9C39 - chains K and L of the 16 polymer chains in the assembly; structure by electron microscopy, 3.40 A resolution.

# Chain K (and L)
Name: Phage protein
Source organism: Shigella phage Sf14
Notes: chain L of this document is another copy of the same molecule, construct and numbering; everything in this record applies to it too
UniProtKB: A0A2K9VK97 (A0A2K9VK97_9CAUD); residues 1-110 here = UniProt positions 1-110
Chain sequence (110 residues; numbered 1 to 110; the number before each row is that of its first residue):
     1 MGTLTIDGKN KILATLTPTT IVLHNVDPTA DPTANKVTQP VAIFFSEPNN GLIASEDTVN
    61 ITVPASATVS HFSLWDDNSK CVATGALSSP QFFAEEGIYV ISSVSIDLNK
Unresolved in the structure: 1-2

# How chain K and chain L interact
Residue-residue contacts - 31 pairs, chain K then chain L:
  Thr3(K) with Ala83(L); Thr84(L), hydrogen bond (backbone-backbone)
  Leu4(K) with Val82(L); Ala83(L), hydrophobic
  Thr5(K) with Cys81(L), hydrogen bond (side chain-backbone); Val82(L), hydrogen bond (backbone-backbone); Ala83(L)
  Gly8(K) with Val82(L)
  Lys11(K) with Thr15(L); Leu16(L); Asp76(L), salt bridge; Lys80(L)
  Ile12(K) with Ile12(L); Thr15(L); Leu16(L), hydrophobic
  Thr15(K) with Lys11(L), hydrogen bond (backbone-side chain); Thr15(L)
  Leu16(K) with Lys11(L); Ile12(L), hydrophobic
  Asp76(K) with Lys11(L), salt bridge
  Lys80(K) with Asp7(L), hydrogen bond (side chain-backbone); Gly8(L); Lys11(L)
  Cys81(K) with Thr5(L), hydrogen bond (backbone-side chain)
  Val82(K) with Leu4(L); Thr5(L), hydrogen bond (backbone-backbone)
  Ala83(K) with Thr3(L); Leu4(L), hydrophobic; Thr5(L)
  Thr84(K) with Thr3(L), hydrogen bond (backbone-backbone); Thr5(L)
Other interface residues (no listed pair), chain K (16 interface residues in all): Asp7, Leu108
Other interface residues (no listed pair), chain L (16 interface residues in all): Leu108

# In short
Chain K and chain L each contribute 16 residues to their interface, with 8 hydrogen bonds and 2 salt bridges.
Among the polar pairs are Lys11(K)-Asp76(L), Thr5(K)-Cys81(L) and Thr15(K)-Lys11(L).
Both chains are Phage protein (Shigella phage Sf14). Entry 9C39 (Bacteriophage Sf14 neck C6 reconstruction)
was determined by electron microscopy together with 9C2D, 9C3A and 9C3B from the same study.
